Entry 4XRU (X-ray diffraction, 3.41 A resolution); this record covers chains A and B of the 6 polymer chains in the assembly.

== Chain A ==
Molecule: Pnkp1
From: Capnocytophaga gingivalis
Reference sequence: C2M8N3 (C2M8N3_CAPGI); residue numbers follow UniProt; this construct covers 1-312
Sequence (312 residues; row label = number of the first residue in the row):
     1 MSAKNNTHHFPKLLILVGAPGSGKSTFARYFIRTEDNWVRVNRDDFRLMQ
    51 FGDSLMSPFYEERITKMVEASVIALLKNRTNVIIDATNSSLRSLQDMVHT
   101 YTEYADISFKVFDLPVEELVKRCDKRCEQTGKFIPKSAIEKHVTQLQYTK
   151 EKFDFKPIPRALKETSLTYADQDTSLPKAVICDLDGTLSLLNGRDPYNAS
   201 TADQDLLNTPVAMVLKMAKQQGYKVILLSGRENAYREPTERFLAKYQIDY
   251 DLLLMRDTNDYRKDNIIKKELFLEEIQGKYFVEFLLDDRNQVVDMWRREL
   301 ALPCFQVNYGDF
Disordered / not traced: 1-3, 124-141
Modified residues: Mse1 (selenomethionine); Mse49, Mse56, Mse67, Mse97, Mse213, Mse217, Mse255, Mse295 (selenomethionine; parent Met)
Ion coordination: Mg2+: Asp183, Asp185, Asp288
Small-molecule neighbours: ATP (adenosine-5'-triphosphate): Ala19, Pro20, Gly21, Ser22, Gly23, Lys24, Ser25, Thr26, Asp85, Thr87, Arg122

== Chain B ==
Molecule: Rnl
From: Capnocytophaga gingivalis
Reference sequence: C2M8N4 (C2M8N4_CAPGI); residue numbers follow UniProt; this construct covers 1-394
Sequence (394 residues; numbered 1 to 394; the number before each row is that of its first residue):
     1 MEDKTLIKKRIDWFCKNKINAFSPTISPAPKSVERNEIESLYEGILWFVL
    51 NGVKEIVIEKKYMGSYCDIYLHRRLEDTYLVSRNGYKINHLDQEQCLRAL
   101 QGLHDRFSWDGVELRIIQSELMPWSILGKGLINNEFSAYYISHEIHAEYL
   151 VQSSLYEKLQKIQQEPAYLSFVADAKVLSAKELKDKYPMHIIRQYQSIRD
   201 FKFLDLPHYQQNIQLFKRQLDIFGKEAAPFFKPFNILKEVYTDGREHFVN
   251 DNLSFQQINDDDFLHYQFTDREDFEAKYPQIRAWVDQVNQSDEEGVVIKP
   301 RTAFLPGMPPAFKVRNNDYLTLVYGVDFEDRLQEQIAKRNIKGKLRCSIN
   351 DWAINAKLLAIPYSELGEENYELKNLVLDRILGEEIENQLDSRL
Differences from the reference sequence: conflict Thr269 (Ala in C2M8N4), Glu329 (Gln in C2M8N4)
Small-molecule neighbours:
  - ATP (adenosine-5'-triphosphate), molecule 1: Pro24, Thr25, Ile26, Glu59, Lys60, Lys61, Tyr62, Tyr66, Arg83, Glu120, Phe234, Glu294, Val297, Lys299, Lys313, Arg315, Lys344, Leu394
  - ATP, molecule 2: Glu365, Asn370, Glu372

== Interface between chain A and chain B ==
Pairs across the interface (23; chain A residue first):
  Thr26(A) with Tyr371(B); Glu372(B); Asn375(B), hydrogen bond (backbone-side chain)
  Phe27(A) with Tyr371(B)
  Arg29(A) with Glu372(B), salt bridge; Asn375(B)
  Tyr30(A) with Lys8(B); Ile11(B); Tyr371(B), hydrophobic; Lys374(B); Asn375(B), hydrogen bond (backbone-side chain)
  Arg33(A) with Asn375(B), hydrogen bond; Leu378(B); Asp379(B), salt bridge; Leu382(B)
  Thr34(A) with Lys4(B); Lys8(B), hydrogen bond (backbone-side chain); Leu378(B)
  Glu35(A) with Lys4(B); Lys8(B), salt bridge
  Asp36(A) with Lys4(B), salt bridge
  Lys110(A) with Glu369(B), salt bridge; Tyr371(B)

== Overview ==
9 residues of chain A and 11 residues of chain B are in contact, with 4 hydrogen bonds and 5 salt bridges.
Polar contacts include Arg29(A)-Glu372(B), Arg33(A)-Asp379(B) and Glu35(A)-Lys8(B). One ATP molecule is bound
between chain A and chain B. Chain B binds ATP.
Chain A is Pnkp1 and chain B is Rnl, both from Capnocytophaga gingivalis; the structure, Structure of
Pnkp1/Rnl/Hen1 complex, was determined by X-ray diffraction, deposited together with 4XRP.
